Entry 7AAV (electron microscopy, 4.20 A resolution (low resolution: residue-level contacts below are approximate; hydrogen-bond / salt-bridge calls are withheld)); this record covers chains A and 5 of the 17 polymer chains in the assembly.

== Chain A ==
Name: Pre-mRNA-processing-splicing factor 8
Source organism: Homo sapiens
Reference sequence: Q6P2Q9 (PRP8_HUMAN); residues 1-2335 here = UniProt positions 1-2335
Sequence (2335 residues; each row starts with the number of its first residue):
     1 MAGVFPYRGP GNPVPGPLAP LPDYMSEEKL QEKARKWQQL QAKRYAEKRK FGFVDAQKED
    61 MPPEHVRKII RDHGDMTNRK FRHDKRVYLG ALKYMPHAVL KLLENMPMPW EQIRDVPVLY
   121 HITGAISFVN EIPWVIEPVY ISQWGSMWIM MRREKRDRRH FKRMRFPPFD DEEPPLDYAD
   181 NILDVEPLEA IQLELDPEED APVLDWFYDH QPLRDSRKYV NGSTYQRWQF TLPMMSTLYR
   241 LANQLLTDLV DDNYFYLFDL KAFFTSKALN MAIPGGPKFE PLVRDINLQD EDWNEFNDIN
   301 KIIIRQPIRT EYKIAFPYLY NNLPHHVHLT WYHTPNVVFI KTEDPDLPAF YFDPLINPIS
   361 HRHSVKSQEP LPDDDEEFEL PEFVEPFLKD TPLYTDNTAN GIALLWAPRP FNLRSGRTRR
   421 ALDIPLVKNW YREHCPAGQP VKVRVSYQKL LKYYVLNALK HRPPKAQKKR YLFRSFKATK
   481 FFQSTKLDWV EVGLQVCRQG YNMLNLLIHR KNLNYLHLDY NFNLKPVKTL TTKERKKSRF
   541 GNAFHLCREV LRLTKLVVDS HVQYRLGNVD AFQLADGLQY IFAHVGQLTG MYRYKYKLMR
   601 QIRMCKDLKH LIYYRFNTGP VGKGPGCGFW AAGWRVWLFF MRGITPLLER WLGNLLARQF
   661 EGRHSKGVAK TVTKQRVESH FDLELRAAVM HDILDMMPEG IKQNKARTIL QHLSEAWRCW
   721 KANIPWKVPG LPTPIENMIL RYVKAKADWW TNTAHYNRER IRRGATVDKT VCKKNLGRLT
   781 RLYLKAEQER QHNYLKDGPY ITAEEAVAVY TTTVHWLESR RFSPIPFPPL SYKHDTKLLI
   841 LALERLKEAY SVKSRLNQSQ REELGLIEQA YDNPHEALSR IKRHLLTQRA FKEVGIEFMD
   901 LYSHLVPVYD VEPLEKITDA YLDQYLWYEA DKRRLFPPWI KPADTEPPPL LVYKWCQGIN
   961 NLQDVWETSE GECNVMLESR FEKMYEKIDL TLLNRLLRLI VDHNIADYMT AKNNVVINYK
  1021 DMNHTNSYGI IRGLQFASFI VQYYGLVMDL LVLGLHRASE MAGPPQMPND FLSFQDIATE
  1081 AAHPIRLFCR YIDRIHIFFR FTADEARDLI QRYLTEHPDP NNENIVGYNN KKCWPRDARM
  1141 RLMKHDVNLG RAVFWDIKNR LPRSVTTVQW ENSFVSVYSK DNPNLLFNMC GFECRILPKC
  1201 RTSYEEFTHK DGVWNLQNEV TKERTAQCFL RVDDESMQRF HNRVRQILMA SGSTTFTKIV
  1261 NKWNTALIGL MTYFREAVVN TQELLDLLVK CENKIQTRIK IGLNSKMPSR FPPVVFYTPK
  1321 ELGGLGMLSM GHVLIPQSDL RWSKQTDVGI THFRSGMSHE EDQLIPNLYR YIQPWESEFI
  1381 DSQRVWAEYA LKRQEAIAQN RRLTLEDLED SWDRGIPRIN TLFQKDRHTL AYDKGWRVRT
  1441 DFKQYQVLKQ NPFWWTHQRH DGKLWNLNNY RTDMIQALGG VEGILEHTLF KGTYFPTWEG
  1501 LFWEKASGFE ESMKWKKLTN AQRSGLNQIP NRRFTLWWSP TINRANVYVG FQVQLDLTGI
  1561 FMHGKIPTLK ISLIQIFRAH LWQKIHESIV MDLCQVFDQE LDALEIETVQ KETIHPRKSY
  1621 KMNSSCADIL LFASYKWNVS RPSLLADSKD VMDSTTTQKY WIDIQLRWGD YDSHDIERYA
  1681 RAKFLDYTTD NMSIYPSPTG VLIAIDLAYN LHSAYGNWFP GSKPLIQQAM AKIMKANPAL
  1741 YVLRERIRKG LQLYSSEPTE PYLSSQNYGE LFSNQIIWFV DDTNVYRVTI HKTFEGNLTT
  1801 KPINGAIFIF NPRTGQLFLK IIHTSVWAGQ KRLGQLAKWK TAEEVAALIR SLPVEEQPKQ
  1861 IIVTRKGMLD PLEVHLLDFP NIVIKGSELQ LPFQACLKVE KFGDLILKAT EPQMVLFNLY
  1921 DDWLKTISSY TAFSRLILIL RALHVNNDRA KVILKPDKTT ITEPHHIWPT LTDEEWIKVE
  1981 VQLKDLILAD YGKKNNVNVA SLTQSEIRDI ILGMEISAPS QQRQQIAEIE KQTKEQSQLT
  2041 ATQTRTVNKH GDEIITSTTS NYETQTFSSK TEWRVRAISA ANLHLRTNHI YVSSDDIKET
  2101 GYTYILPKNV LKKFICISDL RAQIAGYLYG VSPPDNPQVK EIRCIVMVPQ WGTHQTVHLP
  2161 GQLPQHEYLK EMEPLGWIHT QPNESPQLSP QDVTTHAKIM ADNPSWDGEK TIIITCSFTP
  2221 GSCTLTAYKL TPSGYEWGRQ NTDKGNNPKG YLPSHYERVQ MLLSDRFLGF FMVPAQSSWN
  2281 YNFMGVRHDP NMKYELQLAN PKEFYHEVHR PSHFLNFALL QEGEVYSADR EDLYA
Unresolved in the structure: 1-62, 664-676, 1504-1527, 1756-2335
Residues lining bound ligands: D-chiro inositol hexakisphosphate (KGN): Gln579, His610, Tyr613, Lys623, Gly624, Pro625
Curated features (UniProtKB/Swiss-Prot):
  - region: Met1513 to Leu1526 (Important for branch point selection), Pro2301 to Ala2335 (Required for interaction with EFTUD2 and SNRNP200)
  - modified residue: Ala2 (N-acetylalanine), Ser859 (Phosphoserine), Ser1358 (Phosphoserine), Lys1425 (N6,N6-dimethyllysine), Lys1463 (N6-acetyllysine)
  - natural variant: Pro2301 (P2301T: In RP13), Phe2304 (F2304L: In RP13), His2309 (H2309P: In RP13; H2309R: In RP13), Arg2310 (R2310G: In RP13; R2310K: In RP13), Phe2314 (F2314L: In RP13), Tyr2334 (Y2334N: In RP13)
  - mutagenesis: Val1788 (V1788D: Strongly reduced interaction with RNA), Thr1789 (T1789P: Strongly reduced interaction with RNA)

== Chain 5 ==
Molecule: U5 snRNA
Source organism: Homo sapiens
Sequence (116 nucleotides; numbered 1 to 116; the number before each row is that of its first residue):
     1 AUACUCUGGU UUCUCUUCAG AUCGCAUAAA UCUUUCGCCU UUUACUAAAG AUUUCCGUGG
    61 AGAGGAACAA CUCUGAGUCU UAACCCAAUU UUUUGAGCCU UGCCUUGGCA AGGCUA
Unresolved in the structure: 1-6, 76-116

== How chain A and chain 5 interact ==
Pairs across the interface (50):
  His97(A) with C56(5)
  Trp134(A) with G57(5); U58(5)
  Thr224(A) with U12(5)
  Glu280(A) with A48(5)
  Pro281(A) with A48(5)
  Val283(A) with A48(5)
  Arg409(A) with C25(5)
  Arg419(A) with C25(5); A26(5)
  Arg420(A) with C56(5); G57(5)
  Leu422(A) with A26(5)
  Asp423(A) with A26(5)
  Pro425(A) with A26(5)
  Lys452(A) with A48(5)
  Tyr453(A) with A47(5)
  Leu456(A) with A48(5)
  Asn457(A) with U27(5)
  Lys460(A) with G50(5)
  Pro464(A) with G20(5)
  Lys465(A) with C23(5)
  Ala466(A) with G20(5)
  Gln467(A) with A19(5); G57(5)
  Leu472(A) with C56(5)
  Arg593(A) with A44(5)
  Tyr594(A) with A44(5)
  Lys595(A) with A29(5); A44(5); C45(5)
  Tyr596(A) with A44(5); C45(5); U46(5)
  Lys597(A) with A30(5); C45(5); U46(5)
  Gln601(A) with A28(5); A29(5)
  Phe639(A) with U27(5); A28(5)
  Arg642(A) with C55(5)
  Gly643(A) with A28(5); A29(5)
  Pro646(A) with U54(5); C55(5)
  Leu647(A) with A29(5)
  Thr1297(A) with U40(5)
  Ile1301(A) with U40(5)
  Met1307(A) with U40(5)
Also at the interface, not in a pair above, chain A (47 interface residues in all): Leu100, Lys101, Gly222, Ser223, Lys267, Leu282, Pro463, Arg474, Arg600, Arg635, Thr645
Also at the interface, not in a pair above, chain 5 (26 interface residues in all): C13, U14, G24, A49

== Summary ==
Chain A and chain 5 form an interface of 47 and 26 residues respectively. Chain A binds D-chiro inositol
hexakisphosphate. From UniProt: 2 mutagenesis sites on chain A.
Here chain A is Pre-mRNA-processing-splicing factor 8 and chain 5 is U5 snRNA, both from Homo sapiens. Entry
7AAV (Human pre-Bact-2 spliceosome core structure) was determined by electron microscopy, deposited together
with 7ABF and 7ABH.
